PDB entry 7TVE | electron microscopy, 3.80 A resolution | chains D and E of the 7 polymer chains in the assembly

[Chain D]
Protein: Structural maintenance of chromosomes protein 6
Organism: Saccharomyces cerevisiae W303
UniProtKB: Q12749 (SMC6_YEAST); residue numbers follow UniProt; this construct covers 1-1114
Chain sequence (1157 residues; row label = number of the first residue in the row):
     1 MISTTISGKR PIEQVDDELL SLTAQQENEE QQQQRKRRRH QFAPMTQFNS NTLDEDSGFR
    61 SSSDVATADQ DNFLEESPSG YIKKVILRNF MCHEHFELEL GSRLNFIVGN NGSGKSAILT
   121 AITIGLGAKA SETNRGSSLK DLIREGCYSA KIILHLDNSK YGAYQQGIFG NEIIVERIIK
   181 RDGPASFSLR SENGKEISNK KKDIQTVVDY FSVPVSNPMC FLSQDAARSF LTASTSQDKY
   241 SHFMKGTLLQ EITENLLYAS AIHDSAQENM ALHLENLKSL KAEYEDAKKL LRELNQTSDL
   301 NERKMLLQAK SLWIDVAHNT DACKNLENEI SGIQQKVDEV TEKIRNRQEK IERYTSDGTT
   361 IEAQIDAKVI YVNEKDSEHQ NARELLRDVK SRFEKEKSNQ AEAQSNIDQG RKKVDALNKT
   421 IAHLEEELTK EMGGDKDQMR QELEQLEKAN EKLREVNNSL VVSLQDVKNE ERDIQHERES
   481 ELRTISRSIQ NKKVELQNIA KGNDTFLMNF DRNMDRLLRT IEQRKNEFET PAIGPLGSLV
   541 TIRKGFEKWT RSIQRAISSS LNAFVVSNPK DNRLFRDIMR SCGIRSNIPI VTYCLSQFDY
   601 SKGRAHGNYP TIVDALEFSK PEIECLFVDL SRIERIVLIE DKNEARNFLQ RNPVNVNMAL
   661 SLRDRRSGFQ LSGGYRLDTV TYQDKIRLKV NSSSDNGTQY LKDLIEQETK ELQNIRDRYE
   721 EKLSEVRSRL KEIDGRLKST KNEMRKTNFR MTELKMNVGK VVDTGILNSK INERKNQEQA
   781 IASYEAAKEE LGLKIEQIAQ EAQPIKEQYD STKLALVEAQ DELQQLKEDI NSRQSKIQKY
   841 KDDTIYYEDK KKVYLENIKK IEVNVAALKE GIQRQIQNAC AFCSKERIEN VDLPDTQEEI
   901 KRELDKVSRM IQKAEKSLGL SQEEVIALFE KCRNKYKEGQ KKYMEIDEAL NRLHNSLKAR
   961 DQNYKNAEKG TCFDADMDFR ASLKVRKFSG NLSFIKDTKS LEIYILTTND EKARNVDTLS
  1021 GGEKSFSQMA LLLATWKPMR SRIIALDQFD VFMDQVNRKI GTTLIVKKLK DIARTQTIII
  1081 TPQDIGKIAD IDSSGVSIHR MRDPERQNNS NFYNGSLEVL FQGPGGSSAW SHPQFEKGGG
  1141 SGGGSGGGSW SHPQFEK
Unresolved in the structure: 1-74, 313-894, 1102-1157
Differences from the reference sequence: engineered mutation Q1048 (Glu in Q12749); expression tag (1115-1157)
Swiss-Prot annotation at these positions:
  - motif: R35 to R39 (Nuclear localization signal)
  - binding site (ATP): G109 to S116
Ligand contacts: ATP (adenosine-5'-triphosphate): T1007, R1014, T1018, L1019, S1020, G1021, G1022, E1023
From the paper describing this entry:
  - binding site for the 68-nt DNA strand: K129, K140, R177, K200, K201, K202
  - mutagenesis - K129A/K140A/R177A/K200A/K201A/K202A: abolished growth

[Chain E]
Protein: Structural maintenance of chromosomes protein 5
Organism: Saccharomyces cerevisiae W303
UniProtKB: Q08204 (SMC5_YEAST); residues 1-1093 here = UniProt positions 1-1093
Chain sequence (1094 residues; numbered 1 to 1094; the number before each row is that of its first residue):
     1 MTSLIDLGRY VERTHHGEDT EPRSKRVKIA KPDLSSFQPG SIIKIRLQDF VTYTLTEFNL
    61 SPSLNMIIGP NGSGKSTFVC AVCLGLAGKP EYIGRSKKVE DFIKNGQDVS KIEITLKNSP
   121 NVTDIEYIDA RDETIKITRI ITRSKRRSDY LINDYQVSES VVKTLVAQLN IQLDNLCQFL
   181 SQERVEEFAR LKSVKLLVET IRSIDASLLD VLDELRELQG NEQSLQKDLD FKKAKIVHLR
   241 QESDKLRKSV ESLRDFQNKK GEIELHSQLL PYVKVKDHKE KLNIYKEEYE RAKANLRAIL
   301 KDKKPFANTK KTLENQVEEL TEKCSLKTDE FLKAKEKINE IFEKLNTIRD EVIKKKNQNE
   361 YYRGRTKKLQ ATIISTKEDF LRSQEILAQT HLPEKSVFED IDIKRKEIIN KEGEIRDLIS
   421 EIDAKANAIN HEMRSIQRQA ESKTKSLTTT DKIGILNQDQ DLKEVRDAVL MVREHPEMKD
   481 KILEPPIMTV SAINAQFAAY LAQCVDYNTS KALTVVDSDS YKLFANPILD KFKVNLRELS
   541 SADTTPPVPA ETVRDLGFEG YLSDFITGDK RVMKMLCQTS KIHTIPVSRR ELTPAQIKKL
   601 ITPRPNGKIL FKRIIHGNRL VDIKQSAYGS KQVFPTDVSI KQTNFYQGSI MSNEQKIRIE
   661 NEIINLKNEY NDRKSTLDAL SNQKSGYRHE LSELASKNDD INREAHQLNE IRKKYTMRKS
   721 TIETLREKLD QLKREARKDV SQKIKDIDDQ IQQLLLKQRH LLSKMASSMK SLKNCQKELI
   781 STQILQFEAQ NMDVSMNDVI GFFNEREADL KSQYEDKKKF VKEMRDTPEF QSWMREIRSY
   841 DQDTKEKLNK VAEKYEEEGN FNLSFVQDVL DKLESEIAMV NHDESAVTIL DQVTAELREL
   901 EHTVPQQSKD LETIKAKLKE DHAVLEPKLD DIVSKISARF ARLFNNVGSA GAVRLEKPKD
   961 YAEWKIEIMV KFRDNAPLKK LDSHTQSGGE RAVSTVLYMI ALQEFTSAPF RVVDQINQGM
  1021 DSRNERIVHK AMVENACAEN TSQYFLITPK LLTGLHYHEK MRIHCVMAGS WIPNPSEDPK
  1081 MIHFGETSNY SFDG
Unresolved in the structure: 1-31, 267-866, 1093-1094
Differences from the reference sequence: engineered mutation Q1015 (Glu in Q08204); expression tag (1094)
Ligand contacts: ATP (adenosine-5'-triphosphate): V51, T52, N71, G72, G74, K75, S76, T77, R95, D101, K104, N105, Q182, Q1015, P1049
From the paper describing this entry:
  - binding site for the 68-nt DNA strand: K89
  - mutagenesis - K89A/K97A/K98A/K145A/R146A/R147A/K192A: decreased growth

[How chain D and chain E interact]
Contacting residue pairs (26; chain D residue first):
  N110(D) with D1021(E), hydrogen bond; R1023(E)
  N111(D) with S987(E), hydrogen bond (backbone-side chain)
  G112(D) with S987(E)
  R135(D) with H984(E); S987(E)
  G136(D) with H984(E)
  S137(D) with H984(E)
  E145(D) with K979(E)
  Q224(D) with G988(E)
  D225(D) with R991(E), salt bridge
  R228(D) with Q1018(E)
  D1017(D) with R95(E)
  T1018(D) with R95(E)
  S1020(D) with R95(E), hydrogen bond
  G1022(D) with N71(E)
  E1023(D) with G72(E)
  Q1048(D) with G1019(E)
  F1052(D) with Q182(E); Q1015(E); K1050(E)
  M1053(D) with N71(E); K1050(E), hydrogen bond (backbone-side chain)
  D1054(D) with P70(E); N71(E), hydrogen bond (side chain-backbone)
  N1057(D) with N71(E)
Also at the interface, not in a pair above, chain D (25 interface residues in all): N134, D141, G1021, K1024, V1051
Also at the interface, not in a pair above, chain E (21 interface residues in all): E183, S983, Q986, E990, P1049

[In short]
The interface between chain D and chain E involves 25 residues on one side and 21 on the other; the contacts
include 5 hydrogen bonds and 1 salt bridge. Polar contacts include D225(D)-R991(E), N110(D)-D1021(E) and
N111(D)-S987(E). From the paper: a binding site for the 68-nt DNA strand at K129(D), K140(D) and K89(E) among
others; K129A/K140A/R177A/K200A/K201A/K202A of chain D abolish growth.
Chain D is Structural maintenance of chromosomes protein 6 and chain E is Structural maintenance of
chromosomes protein 5, both from Saccharomyces cerevisiae W303; the structure, ATP and DNA bound SMC5/6 core
complex, was determined by electron microscopy.
